Entry 1KB4 (X-ray diffraction, 2.80 A resolution); this record covers chains D and A of the 4 polymer chains in the assembly.

Chain D:
Molecule: 18-nt DNA strand
Sequence (18 nucleotides; numbered 419 to 436; the number before each row is that of its first residue):
   419 TGACCTTCGT GACCTGTG

Chain A:
Name: Vitamin D3 Receptor
Organism: Homo sapiens
Notes: fragment: DNA-binding Domain (Residues 16-125)
Reference sequence: P11473 (VDR_HUMAN); residue numbers follow UniProt; this construct covers 16-125
Chain sequence (110 residues; numbered 16 to 125; the number before each row is that of its first residue):
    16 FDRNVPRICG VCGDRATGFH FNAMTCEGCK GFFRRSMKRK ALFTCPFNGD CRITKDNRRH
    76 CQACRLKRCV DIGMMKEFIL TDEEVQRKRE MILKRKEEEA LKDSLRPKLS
Unresolved in the structure: 16-21, 115-125
Metal / ion sites: Zn2+ site 1: Cys24, Cys27, Cys41, Cys44; Zn2+ site 2: Cys60, Cys66, Cys76, Cys79
From the paper describing this entry:
  - self-association interface (contacts with another copy of this molecule): Pro61, Phe62, His75
  - contacts within the chain: Pro61-Phe62
  - binding site for the 18-nt DNA strand: Lys45
  - binding site for the 18-nt DNA strand (chain D): Glu42, Arg50
  - mutagenesis - P61A/F62A/H75A: increased binding to RXR DBD

Interface between chain D and chain A:
Pairs across the interface (16):
  DG427(D) - Arg54(A)  salt bridge to the phosphate
  DG427(D) - Gln77(A)  phosphate contact
  DT428(D) - Phe47(A)  phosphate contact
  DT428(D) - Arg50(A)  salt bridge to the phosphate
  DT428(D) - Arg74(A)  hydrogen bond to the phosphate
  DT428(D) - Gln77(A)  hydrogen bond to the phosphate
  DG429(D) - Gly43(A)  sugar contact
  DG429(D) - Arg50(A)  hydrogen bond to the base
  DG429(D) - Arg73(A)  salt bridge to the phosphate
  DG429(D) - Arg74(A)  salt bridge to the phosphate
  DG429(D) - Arg80(A)  salt bridge to the phosphate
  DA430(D) - Glu42(A)  base contact
  DA430(D) - Arg73(A)  salt bridge to the phosphate
  DC431(D) - Glu42(A)  hydrogen bond to the base
  DG434(D) - Ile107(A)  phosphate contact
  DT435(D) - Ile107(A)  phosphate contact
Interface residues without a listed pair, chain D (8 interface residues in all): DC432
Interface residues without a listed pair, chain A (13 interface residues in all): Lys45, Met106, Arg110

In short:
The interface between chain D and chain A involves 8 residues on one side and 13 on the other, with 4 hydrogen
bonds and 6 salt bridges. Among the polar pairs are DG429(D)-Arg50(A), DC431(D)-Glu42(A) and
DT428(D)-Arg74(A). The paper reports a binding site for the 18-nt DNA strand (chain D) at Glu42(A) and
Arg50(A); P61A/F62A/H75A of chain A increase binding to RXR DBD.
Here chain D is an 18-nt DNA strand and chain A is Vitamin D3 Receptor (Homo sapiens). Entry 1KB4 (Crystal
Structure of VDR DNA-binding Domain Bound to a Canonical Direct Repeat with Three Base Pair ...) was
determined by X-ray diffraction together with 1KB2 and 1KB6 from the same study.
